PDB entry 5NNL | X-ray diffraction, 2.13 A resolution | chain A

[Chain A]
Protein: Inactive dihydroorotase-like domain
From: Chaetomium thermophilum
UniProtKB: G0S583 (G0S583_CHATD); residue numbers follow UniProt; this construct covers 1519-1860
Sequence (342 residues; numbered 1519 to 1860; the number before each row is that of its first residue):
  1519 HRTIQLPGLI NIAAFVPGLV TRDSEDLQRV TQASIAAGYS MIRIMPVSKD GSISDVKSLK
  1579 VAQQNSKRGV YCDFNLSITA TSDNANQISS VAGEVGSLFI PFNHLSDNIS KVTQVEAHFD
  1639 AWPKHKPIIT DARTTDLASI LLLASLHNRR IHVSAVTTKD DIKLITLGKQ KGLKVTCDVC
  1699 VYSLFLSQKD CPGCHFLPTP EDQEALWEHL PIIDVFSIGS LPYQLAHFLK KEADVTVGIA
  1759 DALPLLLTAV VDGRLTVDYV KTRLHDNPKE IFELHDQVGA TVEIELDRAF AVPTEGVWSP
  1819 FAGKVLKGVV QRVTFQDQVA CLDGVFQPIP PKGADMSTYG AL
Unresolved in the structure: 1856-1860
Cystine bridges: C1709-C1712

[Summary]
Chain A is Inactive dihydroorotase-like domain (Chaetomium thermophilum); the structure, Inactive
dihydroorotase-like domain of Chaetomium thermophilum CAD-like multifunctional protein, was determined by
X-ray diffraction together with 5NNN and 5NNQ from the same study.
